4Q4Z - chains D and E of the 8 polymer chains in the assembly; structure by X-ray diffraction, 2.90 A resolution.

# Chain D
Molecule: DNA-directed RNA polymerase subunit beta'
Organism: Thermus thermophilus
Notes: EC 2.7.7.6
UniProtKB: Q8RQE8 (RPOC_THET8); residues 1-1524 here = UniProt positions 1-1524
Sequence (1524 residues; each row starts with the number of its first residue):
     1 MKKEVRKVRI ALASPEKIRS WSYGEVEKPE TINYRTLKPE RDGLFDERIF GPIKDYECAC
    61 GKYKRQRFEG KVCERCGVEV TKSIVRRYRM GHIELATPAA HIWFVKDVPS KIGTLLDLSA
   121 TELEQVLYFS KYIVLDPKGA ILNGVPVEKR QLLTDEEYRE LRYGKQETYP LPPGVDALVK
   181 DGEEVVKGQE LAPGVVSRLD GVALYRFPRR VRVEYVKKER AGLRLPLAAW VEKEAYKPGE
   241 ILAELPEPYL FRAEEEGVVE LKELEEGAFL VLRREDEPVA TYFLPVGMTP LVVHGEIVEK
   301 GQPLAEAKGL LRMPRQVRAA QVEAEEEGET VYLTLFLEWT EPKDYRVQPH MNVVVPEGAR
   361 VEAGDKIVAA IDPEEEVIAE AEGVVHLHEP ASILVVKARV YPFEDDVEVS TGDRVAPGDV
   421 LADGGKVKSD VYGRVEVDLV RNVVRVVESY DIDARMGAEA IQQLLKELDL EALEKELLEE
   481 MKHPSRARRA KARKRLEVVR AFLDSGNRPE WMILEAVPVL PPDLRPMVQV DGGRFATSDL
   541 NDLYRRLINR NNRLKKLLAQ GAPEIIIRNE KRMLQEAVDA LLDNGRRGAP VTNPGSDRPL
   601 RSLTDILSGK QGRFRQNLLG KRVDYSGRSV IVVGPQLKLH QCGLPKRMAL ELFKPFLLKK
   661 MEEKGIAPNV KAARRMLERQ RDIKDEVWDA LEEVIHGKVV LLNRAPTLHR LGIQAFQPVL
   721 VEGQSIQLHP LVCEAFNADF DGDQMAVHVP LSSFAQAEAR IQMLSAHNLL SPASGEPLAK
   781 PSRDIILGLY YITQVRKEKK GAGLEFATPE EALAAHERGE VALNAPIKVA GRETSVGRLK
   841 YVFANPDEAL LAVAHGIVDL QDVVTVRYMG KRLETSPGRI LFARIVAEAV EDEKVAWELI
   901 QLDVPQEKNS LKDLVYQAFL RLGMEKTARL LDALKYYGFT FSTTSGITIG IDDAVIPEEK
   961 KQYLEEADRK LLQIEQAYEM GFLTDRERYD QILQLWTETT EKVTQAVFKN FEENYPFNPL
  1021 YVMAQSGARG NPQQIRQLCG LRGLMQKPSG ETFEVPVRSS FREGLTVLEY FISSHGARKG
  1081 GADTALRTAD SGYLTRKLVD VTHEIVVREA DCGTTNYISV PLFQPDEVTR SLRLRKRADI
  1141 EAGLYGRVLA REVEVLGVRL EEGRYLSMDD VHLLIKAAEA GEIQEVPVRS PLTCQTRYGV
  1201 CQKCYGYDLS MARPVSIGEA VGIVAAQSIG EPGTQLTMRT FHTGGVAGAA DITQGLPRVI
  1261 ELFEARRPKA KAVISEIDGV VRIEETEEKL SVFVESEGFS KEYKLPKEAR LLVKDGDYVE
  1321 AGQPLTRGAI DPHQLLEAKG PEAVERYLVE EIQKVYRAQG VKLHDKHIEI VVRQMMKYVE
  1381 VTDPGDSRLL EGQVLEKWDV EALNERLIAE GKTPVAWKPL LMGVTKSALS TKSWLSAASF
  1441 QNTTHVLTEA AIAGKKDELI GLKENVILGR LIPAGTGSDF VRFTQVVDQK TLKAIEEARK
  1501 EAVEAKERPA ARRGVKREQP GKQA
Unresolved in the structure: 1-2, 1246-1251, 1503-1524
Metal / ion sites: Zn2+ site 1: C58, C60, C73, C76; Mg2+ site 1: D739, D741, D743 (together with ATP); Mg2+ site 2 near K840 (its only coordinating residue here); Zn2+ site 2: C1112, C1194, C1201, C1204
Residues lining bound ligands:
  - CMPcPP (2TM; 5'-O-[(S)-hydroxy{[(S)-hydroxy(phosphonooxy)phosphoryl]methyl}phosphoryl]cytidine): R704, P706, N737, D739, R1029, Q1235, M1238, T1240
  - ATP (adenosine-5'-triphosphate): R704, A705, D739, D741, G742, D743, Q744
From the paper describing this entry:
  - binding site for ATP: R704
  - conformationally variable residues (loop rearrangement, order/disorder transition): G1233 to G1255
  - specificity-determining residues: R704 (proposed by the authors, not directly observed)

# Chain E
Molecule: DNA-directed RNA polymerase subunit omega
Organism: Thermus thermophilus
Notes: EC 2.7.7.6
UniProtKB: Q8RQE7 (RPOZ_THET8); numbering as in UniProt (aligned over 1-99)
Sequence (99 residues; row label = number of the first residue in the row):
     1 MAEPGIDKLF GMVDSKYRLT VVVAKRAQQL LRHGFKNTVL EPEERPKMQT LEGLFDDPNA
    61 VTWAMKELLT GRLVFGENLV PEDRLQKEME RLYPVEREE
Unresolved in the structure: 1, 96-99

# Interface between chain D and chain E
Contacting residue pairs - 95 pairs, chain D then chain E:
  H640(D) - A2(E)
  D689(D) - L51(E)
  E693(D) - T50(E)  hydrogen bond
  H696(D) - M48(E)
  H696(D) - D57(E)  salt bridge
  H696(D) - N59(E)  hydrogen bond (backbone-side chain)
  G697(D) - N59(E)
  K698(D) - N59(E)
  S753(D) - Q28(E)
  S753(D) - L31(E)
  S753(D) - V61(E)
  F754(D) - A24(E)  hydrophobic
  F754(D) - Q28(E)
  A757(D) - T20(E)
  E758(D) - T20(E)
  R760(D) - E3(E)  salt bridge
  R760(D) - N59(E)  hydrogen bond
  R760(D) - V61(E)
  R760(D) - T62(E)  hydrogen bond
  I761(D) - F10(E)  hydrophobic
  I761(D) - T20(E)
  I761(D) - M65(E)  hydrophobic
  Q762(D) - Y17(E)
  Q762(D) - T20(E)  hydrogen bond
  L764(D) - A2(E)  hydrophobic
  L764(D) - E3(E)
  A766(D) - A2(E)
  H767(D) - A2(E)
  H767(D) - E3(E)  hydrogen bond (side chain-backbone)
  H767(D) - I6(E)
  G923(D) - D7(E)
  M924(D) - I6(E)  hydrophobic
  M924(D) - D7(E)  hydrogen bond (backbone-side chain)
  E925(D) - E3(E)
  E925(D) - P4(E)
  E925(D) - G5(E)  hydrogen bond (side chain-backbone)
  E925(D) - D7(E)  hydrogen bond (backbone-side chain)
  M1211(D) - K16(E)  hydrogen bond
  R1213(D) - D7(E)  salt bridge
  S1216(D) - S15(E)
  S1216(D) - K16(E)  hydrogen bond (side chain-backbone)
  I1217(D) - S15(E)  hydrogen bond (backbone-side chain)
  I1217(D) - Y17(E)
  G1218(D) - Y17(E)
  E1219(D) - Y17(E)  hydrogen bond
  G1475(D) - Y17(E)
  T1476(D) - Y17(E)
  T1476(D) - T20(E)
  T1476(D) - V21(E)
  F1480(D) - D14(E)
  F1480(D) - R18(E)  hydrogen bond (backbone-side chain)
  F1480(D) - E77(E)
  V1481(D) - S15(E)
  V1481(D) - Y17(E)  hydrophobic
  V1481(D) - R18(E)
  V1481(D) - V21(E)
  R1482(D) - K25(E)  hydrogen bond (backbone-side chain)
  F1483(D) - K25(E)
  F1483(D) - E77(E)
  T1484(D) - R18(E)  hydrogen bond
  T1484(D) - V22(E)
  T1484(D) - K25(E)  hydrogen bond (backbone-side chain)
  T1484(D) - G76(E)
  Q1485(D) - V74(E)
  Q1485(D) - F75(E)
  Q1485(D) - G76(E)  hydrogen bond (backbone-backbone)
  Q1485(D) - L79(E)  hydrogen bond (side chain-backbone)
  Q1485(D) - V80(E)  hydrogen bond (side chain-backbone)
  Q1485(D) - E82(E)  hydrogen bond
  V1486(D) - V22(E)
  V1486(D) - R26(E)
  V1486(D) - Q29(E)  hydrogen bond (backbone-side chain)
  V1486(D) - V74(E)
  V1487(D) - L73(E)
  V1487(D) - V74(E)  hydrogen bond (backbone-backbone)
  V1487(D) - L79(E)  hydrophobic
  V1487(D) - L85(E)  hydrophobic
  D1488(D) - R26(E)  salt bridge
  D1488(D) - N37(E)
  D1488(D) - V39(E)
  D1488(D) - R72(E)
  D1488(D) - L73(E)
  Q1489(D) - R72(E)  hydrogen bond (backbone-backbone)
  Q1489(D) - V74(E)
  K1490(D) - Y93(E)
  T1491(D) - M89(E)
  T1491(D) - Y93(E)
  L1492(D) - V74(E)  hydrophobic
  A1494(D) - L92(E)  hydrophobic
  I1495(D) - V80(E)  hydrophobic
  I1495(D) - L85(E)  hydrophobic
  I1495(D) - E88(E)
  A1498(D) - E88(E)
  R1499(D) - L79(E)  hydrogen bond (side chain-backbone)
  R1499(D) - V80(E)
Also at the interface, not in a pair above, chain D (45 interface residues in all): D1208
Also at the interface, not in a pair above, chain E (53 interface residues in all): L19, V23, A27, K47, P58, N78, P81, R84

# In short
45 residues of chain D and 53 residues of chain E are in contact; the contacts include 25 hydrogen bonds and 4
salt bridges. Polar pairs include H696(D)-D57(E), R760(D)-E3(E) and R1213(D)-D7(E). Chain D binds ATP and
CMPcPP. The paper reports a binding site for ATP at R704(D); the specificity determinant R704(D).
Here chain D is DNA-directed RNA polymerase subunit beta' and chain E is DNA-directed RNA polymerase subunit
omega, both from Thermus thermophilus. Entry 4Q4Z (Thermus thermophilus RNA polymerase de novo transcription
initiation complex) was determined by X-ray diffraction (same publication as 4Q5S).
